5M8G - chains C and D of the 6 polymer chains in the assembly; structure by X-ray diffraction, 2.15 A resolution.

[Chain C]
Name: Tubulin alpha-1B chain
Source organism: Bos taurus
UniProtKB: P81947 (TBA1B_BOVIN); numbering as in UniProt (aligned over 1-451)
Amino-acid sequence (451 residues; numbered 1 to 451; the number before each row is that of its first residue):
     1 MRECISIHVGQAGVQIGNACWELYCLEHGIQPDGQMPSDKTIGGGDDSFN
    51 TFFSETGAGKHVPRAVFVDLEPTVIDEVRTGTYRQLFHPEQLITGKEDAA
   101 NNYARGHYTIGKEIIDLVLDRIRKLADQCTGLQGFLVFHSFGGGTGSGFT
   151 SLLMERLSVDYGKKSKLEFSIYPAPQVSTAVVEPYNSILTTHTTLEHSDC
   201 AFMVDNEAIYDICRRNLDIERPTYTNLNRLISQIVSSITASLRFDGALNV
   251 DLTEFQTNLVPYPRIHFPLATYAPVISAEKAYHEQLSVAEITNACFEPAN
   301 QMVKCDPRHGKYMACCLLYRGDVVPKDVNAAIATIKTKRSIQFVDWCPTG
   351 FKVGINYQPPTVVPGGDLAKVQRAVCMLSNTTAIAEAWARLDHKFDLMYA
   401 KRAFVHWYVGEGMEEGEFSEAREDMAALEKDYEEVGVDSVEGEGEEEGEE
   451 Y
Unresolved in the structure: 441-451
Ion coordination: Ca2+: D39, T41, G44, E55
Small-molecule neighbours:
  - 918 (5-(2-morpholin-4-yl-6-pyrrolidin-1-yl-pyrimidin-4-yl)-4-(trifluoromethyl)pyridin-2-amine): N101, T179, A180, V181
  - GTP (guanosine-5'-triphosphate): G10, Q11, A12, Q15, I16, D69, D98, A99, A100, N101, S140, G142, G143, G144, T145, G146, I171, P173, V177, S178, T179, E183, N206, Y224, L227, N228, I231

[Chain D]
Name: Tubulin beta-2B chain
Source organism: Bos taurus
UniProtKB: Q6B856 (TBB2B_BOVIN); the author numbering skips numbers that UniProt does not, so the offset changes along the chain: 1-42 = UniProt 1-42; 45-360 = UniProt 43-358; 369-455 = UniProt 359-445
Amino-acid sequence (445 residues; row label = number of the first residue in the row; note: 10 numbers in that range are skipped by the numbering (no residue carries them; nothing is unmodelled there)):
     1 MREIVHIQAGQCGNQIGAKFWEVISDEHGIDPTGSYHGDSDL
    45 QLERINVYYNEATGNKYVPRAILVDLEPGTMDSVRSGPFGQIFRPDNFVF
    95 GQSGAGNNWAKGHYTEGAELVDSVLDVVRKESESCDCLQGFQLTHSLGGG
   145 TGSGMGTLLISKIREEYPDRIMNTFSVMPSPKVSDTVVEPYNATLSVHQL
   195 VENTDETYCIDNEALYDICFRTLKLTTPTYGDLNHLVSATMSGVTTCLRF
   245 PGQLNADLRKLAVNMVPFPRLHFFMPGFAPLTSRGSQQYRALTVPELTQQ
   295 MFDSKNMMAACDPRHGRYLTVAAIFRGRMSMKEVDEQMLNVQNKNSSYFV
   345 EWIPNNVKTAVCDIPP
   369 RGLKMSATFIGNSTAIQELFKRISEQFTAMFRRKAFLHWYTGEGMDEMEF
   419 TEAESNMNDLVSEYQQYQDATADEQGEFEEEEGEDEA
Unresolved in the structure: 1, 282-284, 442-455
Ion coordination: Mg2+: Q11 (together with GDP)
Small-molecule neighbours:
  - 918 (5-(2-morpholin-4-yl-6-pyrrolidin-1-yl-pyrimidin-4-yl)-4-(trifluoromethyl)pyridin-2-amine): Y202, V238, C241, L248, N249, A250, K254, L255, N258, M259, T314, V315, A316, I318, N349, N350, V351, K352, A354, I378
  - GDP (guanosine-5'-diphosphate): G10, Q11, C12, Q15, I16, D69, A99, N101, S140, G142, G143, G144, T145, G146, V171, P173, V177, S178, E183, N206, L209, Y224, L227, N228
UniProt features mapped onto this chain:
  - motif: M1 to I4 (MREI motif)
  - binding site (GTP): Q11, E71, S140, G144, T145, G146, N206, N228
  - binding site (Mg(2+)): E71
  - modified residue: S40 (Phosphoserine), T57 (Phosphothreonine), K60 (N6-acetyllysine), S174 (Phosphoserine), T287 (Phosphothreonine), T292 (Phosphothreonine), R320 (Omega-N-methylarginine), E448 (5-glutamyl polyglutamate)
  - cross-link (Glycyl lysine isopeptide (Lys-Gly)): K60 (interchain with G-Cter in ubiquitin), K326 (interchain with G-Cter in ubiquitin)
What the authors report for this chain:
  - binding site for 918: C241, M259, A316, K352

[How chain C and chain D interact]
Residue-residue contacts (55):
  Q11(C) - N249(D)  hydrogen bond
  E71(C) - N249(D)  hydrogen bond
  T73(C) - N249(D)
  V74(C) - N249(D)
  K96(C) - R2(D)
  K96(C) - D130(D)  salt bridge
  K96(C) - C131(D)
  E97(C) - R2(D)
  E97(C) - R164(D)  salt bridge
  E97(C) - R253(D)  salt bridge
  D98(C) - D251(D)
  D98(C) - K254(D)  salt bridge
  A100(C) - R253(D)
  A100(C) - K254(D)
  A100(C) - V257(D)
  N101(C) - K254(D)
  N101(C) - N258(D)  hydrogen bond
  R105(C) - R253(D)
  P175(C) - N349(D)
  S178(C) - K352(D)
  T179(C) - K352(D)  hydrogen bond (backbone-side chain)
  A180(C) - N258(D)
  V181(C) - N258(D)  hydrogen bond (backbone-side chain)
  V181(C) - I347(D)  hydrophobic
  V181(C) - P348(D)
  E220(C) - K326(D)  salt bridge
  R221(C) - M325(D)
  R221(C) - D329(D)  salt bridge
  K394(C) - N349(D)  hydrogen bond
  L397(C) - E345(D)
  L397(C) - W346(D)
  L397(C) - P348(D)  hydrophobic
  L397(C) - A440(D)  hydrophobic
  M398(C) - W346(D)  hydrogen bond (backbone-backbone)
  M398(C) - P348(D)
  K401(C) - F262(D)
  K401(C) - W346(D)
  K401(C) - A438(D)
  K401(C) - T439(D)  hydrogen bond (side chain-backbone)
  R402(C) - F262(D)
  A403(C) - P261(D)
  A403(C) - F262(D)  hydrophobic
  F404(C) - V257(D)
  F404(C) - N258(D)
  F404(C) - V260(D)
  F404(C) - P261(D)  hydrogen bond (backbone-backbone)
  F404(C) - T314(D)
  F404(C) - I347(D)  hydrophobic
  H406(C) - V260(D)  hydrogen bond (side chain-backbone)
  H406(C) - P261(D)  hydrogen bond (side chain-backbone)
  H406(C) - F262(D)
  H406(C) - P263(D)
  W407(C) - A256(D)
  W407(C) - V257(D)
  W407(C) - V260(D)  hydrogen bond (side chain-backbone)
Other interface residues (no listed pair), chain C (28 interface residues in all): V182, Y224
Other interface residues (no listed pair), chain D (31 interface residues in all): R48, D199, Q247

[Overview]
The interface between chain C and chain D involves 28 residues on one side and 31 on the other; the contacts
include 12 hydrogen bonds and 6 salt bridges. Among the polar pairs are K96(C)-D130(D), E97(C)-R164(D) and
E97(C)-R253(D). The paper reports a binding site for 918 at C241(D), M259(D) and A316(D) among others.
Here chain C is Tubulin alpha-1B chain and chain D is Tubulin beta-2B chain, both from Bos taurus. Entry 5M8G
(Tubulin-MTD265 complex) was determined by X-ray diffraction (same publication as 5M8D, 5JHA, 5JHB, 5M7E and
5M7G).
